PDB entry 7SHT | electron microscopy, 7.29 A resolution (low resolution: residue-level contacts below are approximate; hydrogen-bond / salt-bridge calls are withheld) | chains D and J of the 7 polymer chains in the assembly

# Chain D
Protein: Immunoglobulin heavy constant epsilon
From: Homo sapiens
UniProt: P01854 (IGHE_HUMAN); residues 228-547 here correspond to UniProt positions 109-428 (UniProt number = residue number - 119)
Amino-acid sequence (322 residues; numbered 226 to 547; the number before each row is that of its first residue):
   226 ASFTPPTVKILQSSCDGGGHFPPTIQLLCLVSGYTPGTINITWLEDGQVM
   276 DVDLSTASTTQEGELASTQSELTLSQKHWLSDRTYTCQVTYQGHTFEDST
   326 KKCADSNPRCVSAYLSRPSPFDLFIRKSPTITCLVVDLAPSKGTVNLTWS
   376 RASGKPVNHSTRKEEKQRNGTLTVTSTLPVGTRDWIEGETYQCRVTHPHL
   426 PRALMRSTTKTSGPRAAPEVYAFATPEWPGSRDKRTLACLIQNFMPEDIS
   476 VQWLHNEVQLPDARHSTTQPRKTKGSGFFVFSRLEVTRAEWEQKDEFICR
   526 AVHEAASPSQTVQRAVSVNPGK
Disordered / not traced: 226-227, 329-333, 545-547
Sequence notes: expression tag (226-227); engineered mutation Cys335 (Gly216 in P01854)
UniProt features mapped onto this chain:
  - glycosylation (N-linked (GlcNAc...) asparagine): Asn265, Asn371, Asn383, Asn394
Cystine bridges: Cys254-Cys312, Cys358-Cys418, Cys464-Cys524
Covalently attached groups: glycan linked to Asn394
From the paper describing this entry:
  - post-translational modification sites: Asn394

# Chain J
Protein: clone_7 Variable fragment heavy chain
From: Homo sapiens
Amino-acid sequence (123 residues; numbered -1 to 121; the number before each row is that of its first residue; numbers below 1 keep their minus sign (Ala-1 is residue -1)):
    -1 ASEVQLVESGGGLVQPDGSLRLSCAVSGYNITSGYSWNWIRQTPGKGLEW
    49 VASVTYDGSTNYNPSVKGRITISRDGSKNTFYLQMNSLRAEDTAVYYCAK
    99 GNNYFGHWHFAVWGQGTLVTVSS
Disordered / not traced: -1 to 0, 121
Cystine bridges: Cys22-Cys96
Covalently attached groups: N-acetylglucosamine (NAG) linked to Asn28

# How chain D and chain J interact
Residue-residue contacts (16):
  Thr373(D) with Phe103(J)
  Ser375(D) with Phe103(J)
  Arg376(D) with Asn101(J)
  Ala377(D) with Tyr33(J); Asn101(J)
  Ser378(D) with Tyr33(J)
  Gly379(D) with Asn101(J)
  Lys380(D) with Ser31(J); Gly32(J); Tyr54(J)
  Glu414(D) with Tyr33(J)
  Gln417(D) with Tyr102(J); Phe103(J)
  Arg419(D) with Tyr102(J); Phe103(J)
  Met430(D) with Tyr102(J)
Also at the interface, not in a pair above, chain J (8 interface residues in all): Asn100

# Summary
Chain D and chain J form an interface of 11 and 8 residues respectively. N-acetylglucosamine is covalently
linked to Asn28(J). From the paper: a modification site at Asn394(D).
Chain D is Immunoglobulin heavy constant epsilon and chain J is clone_7 Variable fragment heavy chain, both
from Homo sapiens; the structure, Structure of a partially disrupted IgE high affinity receptor complex bound
to an omalizumab variant, was determined by electron microscopy, deposited together with 7SHZ, 7SHU and 7SHY.
